PDB entry 1D04 | X-ray diffraction, 1.85 A resolution | chain A

== Chain A ==
Protein: Flavodoxin
Source organism: Synechococcus elongatus
UniProt: P10340 (FLAV_SYNP7); residue numbers follow UniProt; this construct covers 1-169
Sequence (169 residues; each row starts with the number of its first residue):
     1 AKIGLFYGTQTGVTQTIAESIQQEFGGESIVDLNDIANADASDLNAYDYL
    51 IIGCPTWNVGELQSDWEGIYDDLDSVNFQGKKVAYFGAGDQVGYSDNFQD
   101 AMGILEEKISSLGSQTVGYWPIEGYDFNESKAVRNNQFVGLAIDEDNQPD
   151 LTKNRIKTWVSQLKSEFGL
Small-molecule neighbours: FMN (flavin mononucleotide): Gly-8, Thr-9, Gln-10, Thr-11, Gly-12, Val-13, Thr-14, Pro-55, Thr-56, Trp-57, Asn-58, Val-59, Gly-60, Ala-88, Gly-89, Asp-90, Tyr-94, Asn-97, Phe-98, Gln-99, Asp-146

== Overview ==
Bound to chain A: flavin mononucleotide.
Chain A is Flavodoxin (Synechococcus elongatus); the structure, Comparisons of wild type and mutant
flavodoxins from anacystis nidulans. structural determinants of the redox potentials, was determined by X-ray
diffraction together with 1CZK, 1CZH, 1CZL, 1CZO and 1CZR from the same study.
